6ORV - chains AP and NP of the 5 polymer chains in the assembly; structure by electron microscopy, 3.00 A resolution.

# Chain AP
Molecule: Guanine nucleotide-binding protein G(s) subunit alpha isoforms short
Source organism: Homo sapiens
Reference sequence: P63092 (GNAS2_HUMAN); residues 1-394 here = UniProt positions 1-394
Chain sequence (394 residues; row label = number of the first residue in the row):
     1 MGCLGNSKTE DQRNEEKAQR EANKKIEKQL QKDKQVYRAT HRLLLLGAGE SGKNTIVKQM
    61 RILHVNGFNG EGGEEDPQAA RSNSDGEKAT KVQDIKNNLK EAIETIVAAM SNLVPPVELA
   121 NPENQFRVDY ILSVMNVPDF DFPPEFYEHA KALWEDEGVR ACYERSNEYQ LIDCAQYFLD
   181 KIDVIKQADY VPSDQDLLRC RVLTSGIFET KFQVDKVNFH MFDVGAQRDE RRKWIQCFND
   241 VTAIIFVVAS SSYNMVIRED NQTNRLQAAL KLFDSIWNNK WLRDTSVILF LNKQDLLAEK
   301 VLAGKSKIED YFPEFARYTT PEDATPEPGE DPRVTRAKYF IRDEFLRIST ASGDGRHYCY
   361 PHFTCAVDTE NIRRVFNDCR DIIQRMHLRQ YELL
Disordered / not traced: 1-10, 48-204, 250-263, 296-307, 365-370
Sequence notes: conflict Asn-54 (Ser in P63092), Ala-226 (Gly in P63092), Ala-268 (Glu in P63092), Lys-271 (Asn in P63092), Asp-274 (Lys in P63092), Lys-280 (Arg in P63092), Asp-284 (Thr in P63092), Thr-285 (Ile in P63092)

# Chain NP
Molecule: Nanobody 35
Source organism: Homo sapiens
Notes: antibody fragment or engineered binder
Chain sequence (138 residues; numbered 1 to 138; the number before each row is that of its first residue):
     1 QVQLQESGGG LVQPGGSLRL SCAASGFTFS NYKMNWVRQA PGKGLEWVSD ISQSGASISY
    61 TGSVKGRFTI SRDNAKNTLY LQMNSLKPED TAVYYCARCP APFTRDCFDV TSTTYAYRGQ
   121 GTQVTVSSHH HHHHEPEA
Disordered / not traced: 127-138
Cystine bridges: Cys-22/Cys-96, Cys-99/Cys-107

# How chain AP and chain NP interact
Contacting residue pairs (26; chain AP residue first):
  Asp-229(AP) / Thr-111(NP)
  Asp-229(AP) / Ser-112(NP)  hydrogen bond (side chain-backbone)
  Asp-229(AP) / Thr-113(NP)  hydrogen bond
  Glu-230(AP) / Thr-111(NP)  hydrogen bond
  Glu-230(AP) / Thr-113(NP)
  Glu-230(AP) / Thr-114(NP)
  Glu-230(AP) / Tyr-115(NP)
  Arg-231(AP) / Phe-108(NP)
  Arg-232(AP) / Pro-100(NP)
  Arg-232(AP) / Phe-108(NP)
  Arg-232(AP) / Tyr-115(NP)
  Arg-232(AP) / Tyr-117(NP)
  Asn-264(AP) / Lys-43(NP)
  Gln-267(AP) / Trp-47(NP)
  Gln-267(AP) / Thr-61(NP)
  Lys-271(AP) / Trp-47(NP)
  Ser-275(AP) / Asp-106(NP)
  Ser-275(AP) / Cys-107(NP)  hydrogen bond (side chain-backbone)
  Ser-275(AP) / Phe-108(NP)
  Asn-278(AP) / Arg-105(NP)
  Asn-279(AP) / Asp-106(NP)
  Arg-283(AP) / Arg-105(NP)
  Asp-310(AP) / Ser-63(NP)
  Tyr-311(AP) / Gly-62(NP)
  Tyr-311(AP) / Ser-63(NP)
  Pro-313(AP) / Gly-62(NP)
Also at the interface, not in a pair above, chain AP (16 interface residues in all): Arg-228, Leu-272
Also at the interface, not in a pair above, chain NP (18 interface residues in all): Asp-50, Ser-59

# Overview
16 residues of chain AP and 18 residues of chain NP are in contact, with 4 hydrogen bonds. Polar pairs include
Asp-229(AP)/Ser-112(NP), Asp-229(AP)/Thr-113(NP) and Glu-230(AP)/Thr-111(NP).
Chain AP is Guanine nucleotide-binding protein G(s) subunit alpha isoforms short and chain NP is Nanobody 35,
both from Homo sapiens; the structure, Non-peptide agonist (TT-OAD2) bound to the Glucagon-Like peptide-1
(GLP-1) Receptor, was determined by electron microscopy.
